4IC3 - chains A and B; structure by X-ray diffraction, 1.78 A resolution.

[Chain A (and B)]
Name: E3 ubiquitin-protein ligase XIAP
Organism: Homo sapiens
Notes: EC 6.3.2.-; fragment: ring domain; chain B of this document is another copy of the same molecule, construct and numbering; everything in this record applies to it too
UniProtKB: P98170 (XIAP_HUMAN); numbering as in UniProt (aligned over 429-497)
Amino-acid sequence (74 residues; each row starts with the number of its first residue):
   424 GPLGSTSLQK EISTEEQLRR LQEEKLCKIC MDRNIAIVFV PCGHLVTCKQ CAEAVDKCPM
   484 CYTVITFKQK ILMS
Not modelled in the structure: 424-433, 497 (chain B: 424-433)
Sequence notes: expression tag (424-428); engineered mutation Leu-495 (Phe in P98170)

[Chain A / chain B interface]
Pairs across the interface (40):
  Thr-437(A) with Thr-437(B); Glu-438(B)
  Glu-438(A) with Thr-437(B), hydrogen bond
  Gln-440(A) with Leu-441(B); Gln-445(B)
  Leu-441(A) with Thr-437(B); Gln-440(B); Leu-441(B); Leu-444(B), hydrophobic
  Leu-444(A) with Leu-441(B), hydrophobic; Leu-444(B), hydrophobic; Gln-445(B); Lys-448(B)
  Gln-445(A) with Leu-444(B)
  Glu-447(A) with Lys-448(B), salt bridge; Ser-497(B)
  Lys-448(A) with Leu-444(B); Glu-447(B), salt bridge
  Val-461(A) with Val-461(B), hydrophobic; Ile-494(B), hydrophobic
  Val-463(A) with Gln-492(B)
  Pro-464(A) with Gln-492(B), hydrogen bond (backbone-side chain)
  Gly-466(A) with Gln-492(B); Lys-493(B); Ile-494(B); Leu-495(B), hydrogen bond (backbone-backbone)
  His-467(A) with Leu-495(B)
  Leu-468(A) with Ile-494(B), hydrophobic
  Gln-492(A) with Val-463(B); Pro-464(B), hydrogen bond (side chain-backbone); Gly-466(B)
  Lys-493(A) with Gly-466(B)
  Ile-494(A) with Gly-466(B); Leu-468(B), hydrophobic
  Leu-495(A) with Cys-465(B); Gly-466(B), hydrogen bond (backbone-backbone); His-467(B); Leu-468(B), hydrogen bond (backbone-backbone)
  Met-496(A) with Glu-447(B); Met-483(B)
Interface residues without a listed pair, chain A (21 interface residues in all): Phe-462, Cys-465
Interface residues without a listed pair, chain B (23 interface residues in all): Phe-462, Met-496

[Summary]
21 residues of chain A face 23 of chain B across their interface, with 6 hydrogen bonds and 2 salt bridges.
Polar pairs include Glu-447(A)/Lys-448(B), Glu-438(A)/Thr-437(B) and Pro-464(A)/Gln-492(B).
Both chains are E3 ubiquitin-protein ligase XIAP (Homo sapiens). Entry 4IC3 (Crystal structure of the F495L
mutant XIAP RING domain) was determined by X-ray diffraction (same publication as 4IC2).
